Entry 1AYA (X-ray diffraction, 2.05 A resolution); this record covers chains A and P.

Chain A:
Protein: Protein-tyrosine phosphatase syp (N-TERMINAL SH2 domain)
Source organism: Mus musculus
Notes: EC 3.1.3.48
UniProt: P35235 (PTN11_MOUSE); residue numbers follow UniProt; this construct covers 4-103
Chain sequence (101 residues; row label = number of the first residue in the row):
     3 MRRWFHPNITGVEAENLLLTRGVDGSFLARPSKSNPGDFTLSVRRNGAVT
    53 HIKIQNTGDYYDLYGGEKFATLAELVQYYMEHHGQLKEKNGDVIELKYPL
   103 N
Curated features (UniProtKB/Swiss-Prot):
  - modified residue (Phosphotyrosine): Tyr62, Tyr66

Chain P:
Protein: Peptide pdgfr-1009
Source organism: Mus musculus
UniProt: P05622 (PGFRB_MOUSE); residues -3 to 7 here correspond to UniProt positions 1005-1015 (UniProt number = residue number + 1008)
Chain sequence (11 residues; row label = number of the first residue in the row; numbers below 1 keep their minus sign (Ser-3 is residue -3)):
    -3 SVLYTAVQPNE
Not modelled in the structure: 6-7
Modified residues: Tyr0 (o-phosphotyrosine; PTR)
Curated features (UniProtKB/Swiss-Prot):
  - modified residue: Tyr0 (Phosphotyrosine)

Interface between chain A and chain P:
Residue-residue contacts - 30 pairs, chain A then chain P:
  Gly13(A) - Val-2(P)
  Val14(A) - Ser-3(P)
  Val14(A) - Val-2(P)
  Glu17(A) - Val-2(P)
  Arg32(A) - Val-2(P)
  Arg32(A) - Tyr0(P)
  Ser34(A) - Tyr0(P)
  Lys35(A) - Ser-3(P)
  Lys35(A) - Tyr0(P)
  Ser36(A) - Tyr0(P)
  Thr42(A) - Tyr0(P)
  Thr52(A) - Thr1(P)
  His53(A) - Val-2(P)
  His53(A) - Leu-1(P)
  His53(A) - Tyr0(P)
  His53(A) - Thr1(P)  hydrogen bond (backbone-backbone)
  Ile54(A) - Thr1(P)
  Ile54(A) - Val3(P)  hydrophobic
  Lys55(A) - Tyr0(P)
  Gly68(A) - Pro5(P)
  Leu88(A) - Val3(P)  hydrophobic
  Lys89(A) - Val3(P)
  Lys89(A) - Gln4(P)  hydrogen bond (backbone-backbone)
  Glu90(A) - Thr1(P)
  Glu90(A) - Ala2(P)
  Glu90(A) - Gln4(P)
  Lys91(A) - Ala2(P)  hydrogen bond (backbone-backbone)
  Lys91(A) - Val3(P)
  Lys91(A) - Gln4(P)
  Gly93(A) - Gln4(P)
Other interface residues (no listed pair), chain A (22 interface residues in all): Pro33, Leu65, Gln87, Ile96

In short:
Chain A and chain P form an interface of 22 and 9 residues respectively; the contacts include 3 hydrogen
bonds. Main-chain hydrogen bonds include His53(A)-Thr1(P), Lys89(A)-Gln4(P) and Lys91(A)-Ala2(P).
Here chain A is Protein-tyrosine phosphatase syp (N-TERMINAL SH2 domain) and chain P is Peptide pdgfr-1009,
both from Mus musculus. Entry 1AYA (Crystal structures of peptide complexes of the amino-terminal SH2 domain
of the syp tyrosine phosphatase) was determined by X-ray diffraction together with 1AYB, 1AYC and 1AYD from
the same study.
